PDB entry 1HGJ | X-ray diffraction, 2.70 A resolution | chains C and E of the 6 polymer chains in the assembly

Chain C (and E):
Protein: Hemagglutinin, chain HA1
Source organism: Influenza A virus
Notes: chain E of this document is another copy of the same molecule, construct and numbering; everything in this record applies to it too
UniProtKB: P03437 (HEMA_IAAIC); residues 1-328 here correspond to UniProt positions 17-344 (UniProt number = residue number + 16)
Amino-acid sequence (328 residues; each row starts with the number of its first residue):
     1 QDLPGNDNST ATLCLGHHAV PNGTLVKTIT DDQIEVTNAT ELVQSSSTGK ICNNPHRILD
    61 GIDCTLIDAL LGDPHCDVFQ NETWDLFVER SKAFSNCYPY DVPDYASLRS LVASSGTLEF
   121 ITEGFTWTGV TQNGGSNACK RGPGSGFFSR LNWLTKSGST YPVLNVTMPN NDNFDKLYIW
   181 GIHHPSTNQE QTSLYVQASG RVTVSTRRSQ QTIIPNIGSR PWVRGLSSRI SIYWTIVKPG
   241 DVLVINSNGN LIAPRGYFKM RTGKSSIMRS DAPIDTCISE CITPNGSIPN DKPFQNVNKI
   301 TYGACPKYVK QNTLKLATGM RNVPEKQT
Swiss-Prot annotation at these positions:
  - glycosylation (N-linked (GlcNAc...) asparagine): Asn-8, Asn-22, Asn-38, Asn-81, Asn-165, Asn-285
Disulfide bonds: Cys-52/Cys-277, Cys-64/Cys-76, Cys-97/Cys-139, Cys-281/Cys-305
Covalently attached groups: N-acetylglucosamine (NAG) linked to Asn-38, Asn-81, Asn-285; glycan linked to Asn-165
Ligand contacts: AMN (methyl 5-acetamido-9-amino-3,5,9-trideoxy-D-glycero-alpha-D-galacto-non-2-ulopyranosidonic acid): Tyr-98, Gly-134, Gly-135, Ser-136, Asn-137, Trp-153, Thr-155, His-183, Glu-190, Leu-194, Leu-226, Ser-228

Interface between chain C and chain E:
Pairs across the interface (22; chain C residue first):
  Asp-101(C) with Gln-210(E), hydrogen bond
  His-184(C) with Gln-210(E)
  Asn-216(C) with Thr-212(E), hydrogen bond
  Ile-217(C) with Arg-201(E), hydrogen bond (backbone-side chain)
  Gly-218(C) with Asn-246(E)
  Ser-219(C) with Asn-165(E); Ser-205(E); Val-244(E); Asn-246(E)
  Arg-220(C) with Ser-205(E); Gln-210(E), hydrogen bond; Thr-212(E)
  Pro-221(C) with Ser-205(E); Thr-206(E); Arg-207(E); Val-242(E), hydrophobic; Val-244(E), hydrophobic
  Trp-222(C) with Arg-207(E)
  Val-223(C) with Arg-207(E)
  Arg-229(C) with Thr-206(E); Gln-210(E)
  Ser-231(C) with Gln-210(E)
Other interface residues (no listed pair), chain E (11 interface residues in all): Thr-203

Overview:
12 residues of chain C and 11 residues of chain E are in contact; the contacts include 4 hydrogen bonds. Polar
pairs include Asp-101(C)/Gln-210(E), Asn-216(C)/Thr-212(E) and Ile-217(C)/Arg-201(E). Bound to chain C:
compound AMN. Covalently linked N-acetylglucosamine: at Asn-38(C), Asn-81(C) and Asn-285(C).
Chain C and chain E are both Hemagglutinin, chain HA1 (Influenza A virus); the structure, Binding of influenza
virus hemagglutinin to analogs of its cell-surface receptor, sialic acid: analysis by proton ..., was
determined by X-ray diffraction together with 1HGD, 1HGE, 1HGF, 1HGG, 1HGH and 1HGI from the same study.
